7JSX - chains N and w of the 24 polymer chains in the assembly; structure by electron microscopy, 2.06 A resolution.

== Chain N ==
Name: Ribulose bisphosphate carboxylase small chain 2, chloroplastic
Organism: Chlamydomonas reinhardtii
Notes: EC 4.1.1.39
Reference sequence: P08475 (RBS2_CHLRE); residues -44 to 140 here correspond to UniProt positions 1-185 (UniProt number = residue number + 45)
Chain sequence (185 residues; numbered -44 to 140; the number before each row is that of its first residue; numbers below 1 keep their minus sign (Met-44 is residue -44)):
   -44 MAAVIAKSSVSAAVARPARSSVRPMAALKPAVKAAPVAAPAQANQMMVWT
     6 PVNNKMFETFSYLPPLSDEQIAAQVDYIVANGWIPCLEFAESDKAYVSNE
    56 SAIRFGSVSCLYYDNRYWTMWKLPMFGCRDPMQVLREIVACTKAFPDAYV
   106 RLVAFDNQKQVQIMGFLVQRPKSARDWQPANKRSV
Not modelled in the structure: -44 to 0, 139-140
Curated features (UniProtKB/Swiss-Prot):
  - modified residue: Met1 (N-methylmethionine)
What the authors report for this chain:
  - mutagenesis - D23A/E24A, M87D/V94D: decreased growth

== Chain w ==
Name: EPYC1
Organism: Chlamydomonas reinhardtii
Reference sequence: A0A2K3DA85 (A0A2K3DA85_CHLRE); residues 106-135 here = UniProt positions 106-135
Chain sequence (30 residues; numbered 106 to 135; the number before each row is that of its first residue):
   106 RSSSASKKAVTPSRSALPSNWKQELESLRS
Not modelled in the structure: 106-113

== Interface between chain N and chain w ==
Contacting residue pairs (24):
  Asp23(N) - Trp126(w)
  Asp23(N) - Leu130(w)
  Asp23(N) - Arg134(w)  salt bridge
  Glu24(N) - Trp126(w)
  Ala27(N) - Leu122(w)  hydrophobic
  Ala28(N) - Arg119(w)
  Asp31(N) - Arg119(w)
  Asp31(N) - Ser120(w)  hydrogen bond
  Tyr32(N) - Pro117(w)  hydrophobic
  Ala35(N) - Val115(w)
  Asn36(N) - Ala114(w)
  Asn36(N) - Val115(w)
  Pro86(N) - Leu122(w)  hydrophobic
  Met87(N) - Trp126(w)  hydrophobic
  Met87(N) - Glu129(w)
  Met87(N) - Leu130(w)  hydrophobic
  Leu90(N) - Trp126(w)  hydrophobic
  Leu90(N) - Leu130(w)
  Arg91(N) - Glu129(w)  salt bridge
  Arg91(N) - Leu133(w)
  Val94(N) - Leu130(w)  hydrophobic
  Val94(N) - Leu133(w)  hydrophobic
  Val94(N) - Arg134(w)
  Lys98(N) - Leu133(w)
Other interface residues (no listed pair), chain w (15 interface residues in all): Thr116, Ser118, Pro123, Lys127

== Summary ==
14 residues of chain N and 15 residues of chain w are in contact, with 1 hydrogen bond and 2 salt bridges.
Polar contacts include Asp23(N)-Arg134(w), Arg91(N)-Glu129(w) and Asp31(N)-Ser120(w). From the paper:
D23A/E24A and M87D/V94D of chain N reduce growth.
Here chain N is Ribulose bisphosphate carboxylase small chain 2, chloroplastic and chain w is EPYC1, both from
Chlamydomonas reinhardtii. Entry 7JSX (EPYC1(106-135) peptide-bound Rubisco) was determined by electron
microscopy (same publication as 7JFO and 7JN4).
